PDB entry 2ZMZ | X-ray diffraction, 1.37 A resolution | chains A and B

[Chain A]
Molecule: Tyrosinase
From: Streptomyces castaneoglobisporus
Notes: EC 1.14.18.1
UniProt: Q83WS2 (Q83WS2_9ACTO); residues 1-273 here = UniProt positions 1-273
Sequence (281 residues; each row starts with the number of its first residue):
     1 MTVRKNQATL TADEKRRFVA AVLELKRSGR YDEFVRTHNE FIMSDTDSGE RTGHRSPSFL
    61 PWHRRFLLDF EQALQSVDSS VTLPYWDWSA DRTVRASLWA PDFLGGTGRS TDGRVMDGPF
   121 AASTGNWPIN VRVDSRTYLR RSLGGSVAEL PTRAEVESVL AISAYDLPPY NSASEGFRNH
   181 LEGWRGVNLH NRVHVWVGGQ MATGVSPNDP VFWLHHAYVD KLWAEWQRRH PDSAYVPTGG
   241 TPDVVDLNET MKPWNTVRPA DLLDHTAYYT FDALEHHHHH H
Not modelled in the structure: 1, 275-281
Differences from the reference sequence: expression tag (274-281)
Metal / ion sites: Cu+ site 1: H38, H54, H63; Cu+ site 2: H190, H194, H216

[Chain B]
Molecule: Caddie
From: Streptomyces castaneoglobisporus
Sequence (134 residues; each row starts with the number of its first residue):
     1 MPEITRRRAL TAAAAVAATA SAAVTLAAPA ASAAGHHEPA APESFDEVYK GRRIQGRPAR
    61 GAAHHHEHGG GYEVFVDGVQ LHVMRNADGS WISVVSHYDP VPTPRAAARA AVDELQGAPL
   121 LPFPANLEHH HHHH
Not modelled in the structure: 1-39, 60-65, 125-134
Metal / ion sites: Cu+: E67, H82, M84, H97

[How chain A and chain B interact]
Residue-residue contacts (64):
  H38(A) with Y98(B)
  N39(A) with V94(B)
  E40(A) with H66(B)
  I42(A) with H97(B), hydrogen bond (backbone-side chain); Y98(B)
  M43(A) with H66(B); E67(B); H68(B); H82(B); M84(B); F123(B), hydrophobic; P124(B), hydrophobic
  S44(A) with H66(B), hydrogen bond (side chain-backbone); E67(B), hydrogen bond (side chain-backbone)
  D45(A) with M84(B)
  T46(A) with H68(B); M84(B)
  D47(A) with N86(B); A87(B), hydrogen bond (side chain-backbone)
  R55(A) with M84(B); N86(B), hydrogen bond; I92(B)
  T111(A) with Q116(B)
  D112(A) with Q116(B)
  R132(A) with L121(B)
  V133(A) with V94(B), hydrophobic; V95(B), hydrophobic; L120(B); L121(B), hydrogen bond (backbone-backbone)
  D134(A) with E114(B); L115(B); A118(B); P119(B); L121(B)
  S135(A) with A118(B); P119(B), hydrogen bond (side chain-backbone); L121(B)
  R136(A) with E114(B), salt bridge; L115(B), hydrogen bond (side chain-backbone); Q116(B), hydrogen bond; A118(B)
  R140(A) with E114(B), salt bridge
  S172(A) with N86(B); A87(B)
  A173(A) with A87(B), hydrophobic
  W184(A) with I92(B), hydrophobic; H97(B); P100(B), hydrophobic
  R185(A) with D88(B), salt bridge
  H190(A) with Y98(B)
  N191(A) with Y98(B)
  H194(A) with Y98(B)
  V195(A) with Y98(B); D99(B)
  M201(A) with Y98(B)
  A202(A) with V95(B); S96(B); H97(B), hydrogen bond (backbone-backbone); Y98(B)
  T203(A) with V94(B); V95(B); Y98(B)
  G204(A) with V94(B), hydrogen bond (backbone-backbone)
  S206(A) with Y98(B), hydrogen bond
Other interface residues (no listed pair), chain A (35 interface residues in all): S110, G113, N171, G199

[Overview]
Chain A and chain B form an interface of 35 and 25 residues respectively; the contacts include 12 hydrogen
bonds and 3 salt bridges. Polar pairs include R136(A)-E114(B), R140(A)-E114(B) and R185(A)-D88(B). The Cu+
site 1 is built by H38(A), H54(A) and H63(A).
Chain A is Tyrosinase and chain B is Caddie, both from Streptomyces castaneoglobisporus; the structure, The
1.37-A crystal structure of the hydroxylamine-induced deoxy-form of the copper-bound tyrosinase in complex
with a ..., was determined by X-ray diffraction.
